2CHX - chain A; structure by X-ray diffraction, 2.50 A resolution.

Chain A:
Molecule: Phosphatidylinositol-4,5-bisphosphate 3-kinase catalytic subunit gamma isoform
From: Homo sapiens
Notes: EC 2.7.1.137, 2.7.1.153; fragment: human pi-3k gamma catalytic subunit, residues 144-1102
UniProt: P48736 (PK3CG_HUMAN); residues 144-1102 here correspond to UniProt positions 143-1101 (UniProt number = residue number - 1)
Chain sequence (966 residues; numbered 143 to 1108; the number before each row is that of its first residue):
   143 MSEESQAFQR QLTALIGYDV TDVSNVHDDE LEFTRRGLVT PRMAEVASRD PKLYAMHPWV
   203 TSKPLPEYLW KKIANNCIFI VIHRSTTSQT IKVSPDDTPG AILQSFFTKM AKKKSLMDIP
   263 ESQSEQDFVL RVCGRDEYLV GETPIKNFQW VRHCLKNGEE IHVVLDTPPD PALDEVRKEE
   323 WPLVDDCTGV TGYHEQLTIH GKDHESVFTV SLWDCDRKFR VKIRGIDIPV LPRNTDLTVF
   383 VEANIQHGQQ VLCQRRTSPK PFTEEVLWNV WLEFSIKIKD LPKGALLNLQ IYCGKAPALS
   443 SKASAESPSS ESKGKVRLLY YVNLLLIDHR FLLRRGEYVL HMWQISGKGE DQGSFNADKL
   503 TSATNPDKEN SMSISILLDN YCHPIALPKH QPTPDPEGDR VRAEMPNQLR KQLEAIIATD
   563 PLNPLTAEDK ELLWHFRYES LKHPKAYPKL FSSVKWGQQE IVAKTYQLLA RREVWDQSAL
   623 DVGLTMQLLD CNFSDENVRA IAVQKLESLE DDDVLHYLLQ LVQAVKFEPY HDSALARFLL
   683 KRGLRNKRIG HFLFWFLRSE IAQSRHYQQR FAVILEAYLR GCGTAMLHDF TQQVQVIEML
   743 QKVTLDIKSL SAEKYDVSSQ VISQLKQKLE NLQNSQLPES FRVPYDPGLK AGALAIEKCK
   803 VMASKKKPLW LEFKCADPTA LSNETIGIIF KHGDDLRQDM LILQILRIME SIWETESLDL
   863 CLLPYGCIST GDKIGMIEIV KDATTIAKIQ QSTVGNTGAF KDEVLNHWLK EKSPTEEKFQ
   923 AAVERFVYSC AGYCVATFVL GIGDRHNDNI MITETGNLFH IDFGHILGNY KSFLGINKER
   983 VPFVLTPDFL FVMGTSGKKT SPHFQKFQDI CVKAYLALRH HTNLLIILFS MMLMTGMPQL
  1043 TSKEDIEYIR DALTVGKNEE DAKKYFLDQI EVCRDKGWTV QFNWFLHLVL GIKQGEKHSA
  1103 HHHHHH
Not modelled in the structure: 143, 255-268, 324-356, 436-458, 490-496, 523-524, 529-543, 968-980, 1094-1108
Residues lining bound ligands: pik-90 (090; N-(2,3-dihydro-7,8-dimethoxyimidazo[1,2-c] quinazolin-5-yl)nicotinamide): M804, W812, I831, K833, D841, Y867, I879, E880, I881, V882, A885, T887, M953, F961, I963, D964
Reported in the primary citation:
  - binding site for pik-90: K833, I879, V882

Overview:
Bound to chain A: pik-90. The paper reports a binding site for pik-90 at K833, I879 and V882.
Chain A is Phosphatidylinositol-4,5-bisphosphate 3-kinase catalytic subunit gamma isoform (Homo sapiens); the
structure, A pharmacological map of the PI3-K family defines a role for p110alpha in signaling: The structure
..., was determined by X-ray diffraction, deposited together with 2CHW and 2CHZ.
